PDB entry 4Q4Y | X-ray diffraction, 1.88 A resolution | chains 2 and 3 of the 4 polymer chains in the assembly

Chain 2:
Name: Coxsackievirus capsid protein VP2
Source organism: Coxsackievirus A24
UniProt: V9VEF3 (V9VEF3_9ENTO); residues 1-271 here correspond to UniProt positions 70-340 (UniProt number = residue number + 69)
Amino-acid sequence (271 residues; numbered 1 to 271; the number before each row is that of its first residue):
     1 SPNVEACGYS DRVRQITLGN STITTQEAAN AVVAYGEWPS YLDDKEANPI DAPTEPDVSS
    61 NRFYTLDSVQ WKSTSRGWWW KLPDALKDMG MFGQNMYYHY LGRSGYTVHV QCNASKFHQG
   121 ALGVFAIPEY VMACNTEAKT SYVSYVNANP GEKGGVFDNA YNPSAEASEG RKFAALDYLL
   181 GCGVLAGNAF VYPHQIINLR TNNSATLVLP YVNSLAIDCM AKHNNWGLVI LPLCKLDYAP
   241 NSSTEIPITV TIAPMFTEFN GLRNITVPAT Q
Not modelled in the structure: 1-7
Bound ions: Ca2+ near Glu55 (its only coordinating residue here); Mg2+ near Glu152 (its only coordinating residue here)

Chain 3:
Name: Coxsackievirus capsid protein VP3
Source organism: Coxsackievirus A24
UniProt: V9VEF3 (V9VEF3_9ENTO); residues 1-240 here correspond to UniProt positions 341-580 (UniProt number = residue number + 340)
Amino-acid sequence (240 residues; row label = number of the first residue in the row):
     1 GLPTMLTPGS SQFLTSDDFQ SPCALPNFDV TPPIHIPGEV FNMMELAEID SMIPMNSVTG
    61 KANTMEMYPI PLDDKGSATP IFSISLSPAS DKRLQYTMLG EILNYYTHWT GSLRFTFLFC
   121 GSMMATGKIL LSYSPPGAKP PTTRKDAMLG THIIWDLGLQ SSCTMLAPWI SNTVYRRCIK
   181 DDFTEGGYIT CFYQTRIVVP SGTPTSMFML AFVSACPDFS VRLLRDTNHI SQRTLFARAQ
Not modelled in the structure: 235-240

Chain 2 / chain 3 interface:
Pairs across the interface (74):
  Arg12(2) with Leu159(3)
  Tyr35(2) with Gly38(3)
  Glu37(2) with His35(3), salt bridge; Pro37(3)
  Glu46(2) with Ile34(3); His35(3), hydrogen bond (side chain-backbone)
  Arg76(2) with Met65(3); Glu66(3), salt bridge
  Lys116(2) with Ser122(3); Met123(3), hydrogen bond (backbone-backbone); Met124(3), hydrogen bond (backbone-backbone)
  Phe117(2) with Ser122(3); Met124(3), hydrophobic; Ser201(3); Gly202(3); Thr203(3); Pro204(3)
  His118(2) with Ser122(3)
  Gln119(2) with Cys120(3); Gly121(3); Ser122(3), hydrogen bond (side chain-backbone); Pro204(3); Ser206(3), hydrogen bond (side chain-backbone); Met207(3)
  Gly120(2) with Cys120(3)
  Ala121(2) with Cys120(3), hydrophobic
  Asp177(2) with Met65(3)
  Tyr178(2) with Asn63(3); Thr64(3); Met65(3), hydrophobic
  Leu185(2) with Met67(3), hydrophobic; Tyr68(3); Tyr96(3), hydrophobic
  Ala186(2) with Met65(3), hydrophobic; Tyr68(3)
  Gly187(2) with Ser51(3); Met52(3), hydrogen bond (backbone-backbone); Tyr68(3), hydrogen bond (backbone-side chain)
  Asn188(2) with Ser51(3), hydrogen bond; Tyr96(3), hydrogen bond (side chain-backbone); Thr97(3); Met98(3), hydrogen bond (side chain-backbone)
  Phe190(2) with Ile49(3); Asp50(3); Met52(3), hydrophobic; Phe212(3), hydrophobic
  Val191(2) with Met98(3), hydrophobic
  Ile196(2) with Leu118(3), hydrophobic
  Asn198(2) with Leu118(3); Phe119(3), hydrogen bond (side chain-backbone); Cys120(3)
  Arg200(2) with Phe119(3); Gly121(3); Ser122(3), hydrogen bond (side chain-backbone); Met123(3); Ala125(3), hydrogen bond (side chain-backbone); Gly158(3), hydrogen bond (side chain-backbone)
  Thr201(2) with Ser161(3)
  Pro210(2) with Pro37(3), hydrophobic
  Tyr211(2) with Pro37(3)
  Val212(2) with Pro37(3), hydrophobic
  Asn213(2) with Ile36(3)
  Leu215(2) with Ile34(3)
  Ala216(2) with Ile34(3)
  Leu233(2) with Pro69(3); Leu210(3), hydrophobic
  Cys234(2) with Cys120(3), hydrophobic; Phe208(3), hydrophobic; Leu210(3), hydrophobic
  Asp237(2) with Pro204(3)
  Ala239(2) with Gly202(3); Thr203(3); Pro204(3)
  Pro240(2) with Gly202(3)
Other interface residues (no listed pair), chain 2 (39 interface residues in all): Ser214, Leu231, Pro232, Lys235, Tyr238
Other interface residues (no listed pair), chain 3 (41 interface residues in all): Leu157, Pro200

Summary:
39 residues of chain 2 face 41 of chain 3 across their interface, with 14 hydrogen bonds and 2 salt bridges.
Polar contacts include Glu37(2)-His35(3), Arg76(2)-Glu66(3) and Glu46(2)-His35(3).
Chain 2 is Coxsackievirus capsid protein VP2 and chain 3 is Coxsackievirus capsid protein VP3, both from
Coxsackievirus A24; the structure, Crystal structure of Coxsackievirus A24v soaked with
Disialyllacto-N-tetraose (DSLNT), was determined by X-ray diffraction together with 4Q4V, 4Q4W and 4Q4X from
the same study.
